PDB entry 8QKY | X-ray diffraction, 2.00 A resolution | chains A and C of the 3 polymer chains in the assembly

# Chain A (and C)
Molecule: Deoxyuridine 5'-triphosphate nucleotidohydrolase
Organism: Escherichia phage T5
Notes: chain C of this document is another copy of the same molecule, construct and numbering; everything in this record applies to it too
UniProt: O48500 (DUT_BPT5); residue numbers follow UniProt; this construct covers 1-148
Sequence (148 residues; row label = number of the first residue in the row):
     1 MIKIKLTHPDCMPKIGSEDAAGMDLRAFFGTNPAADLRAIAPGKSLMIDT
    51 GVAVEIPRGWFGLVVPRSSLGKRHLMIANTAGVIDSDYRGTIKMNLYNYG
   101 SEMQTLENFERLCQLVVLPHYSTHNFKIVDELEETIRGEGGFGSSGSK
Unresolved in the structure: 135-148 (chain C: 140-148)
What the authors report for this chain:
  - catalytic residues: Ser68, Asp85 (by similarity / conservation)
  - mutagenesis - S68A, D85N: abolished catalytic activity on dUTP
  - mutagenesis - S68A, D85N: unchanged growth

# How chain A and chain C interact
Residue-residue contacts (82; chain A residue first):
  Met1(A) - Tyr121(C)  hydrogen bond (backbone-side chain)
  Met1(A) - Asn125(C)
  Met1(A) - Phe126(C)
  Met1(A) - Lys127(C)
  Ile2(A) - Tyr121(C)  hydrophobic
  Ile2(A) - Asn125(C)  hydrogen bond (backbone-backbone)
  Ile2(A) - Phe126(C)
  Ile2(A) - Lys127(C)  hydrogen bond (backbone-backbone)
  Lys3(A) - Lys127(C)
  Lys3(A) - Leu132(C)
  Ile4(A) - Phe126(C)  hydrophobic
  Ile4(A) - Lys127(C)  hydrogen bond (backbone-backbone)
  Ile4(A) - Ile128(C)
  Ile4(A) - Val129(C)  hydrogen bond (backbone-backbone)
  Lys5(A) - Val129(C)
  Lys5(A) - Asp130(C)
  Lys5(A) - Glu131(C)
  Lys5(A) - Leu132(C)
  Met12(A) - Phe126(C)  hydrophobic
  Met12(A) - Ile128(C)  hydrophobic
  Ile15(A) - Thr123(C)
  Ile15(A) - His124(C)
  Ile15(A) - Phe126(C)  hydrophobic
  Gly16(A) - His124(C)  hydrogen bond (backbone-side chain)
  Ser17(A) - Asp87(C)  hydrogen bond
  Ser17(A) - His124(C)  hydrogen bond (backbone-side chain)
  Glu18(A) - His124(C)
  Asp19(A) - Arg58(C)
  Asp19(A) - Ser86(C)  hydrogen bond (backbone-side chain)
  Asp19(A) - Asp87(C)
  Asp19(A) - His120(C)
  Ala20(A) - Asp85(C)
  Ala20(A) - His120(C)
  Ala20(A) - Thr123(C)
  Ala21(A) - Phe61(C)  hydrophobic
  Ala21(A) - Val83(C)  hydrophobic
  Ala21(A) - Asp85(C)  hydrogen bond (backbone-side chain)
  Ala21(A) - His120(C)
  Ala21(A) - Thr123(C)
  Gly22(A) - Thr123(C)
  Met23(A) - Thr123(C)
  Ala53(A) - Leu132(C)  hydrophobic
  Val54(A) - Leu132(C)
  Glu55(A) - Leu132(C)
  Glu55(A) - Glu133(C)  hydrogen bond (side chain-backbone)
  Pro57(A) - Tyr121(C)
  Trp60(A) - His120(C)
  Trp60(A) - Tyr121(C)
  Val65(A) - Val83(C)  hydrophobic
  Pro66(A) - Asn79(C)
  Pro66(A) - Thr80(C)
  Arg67(A) - Asn79(C)
  Ser68(A) - Asn79(C)
  Gly71(A) - Ala78(C)
  Gly71(A) - Asn79(C)
  Lys72(A) - Met47(C)
  His74(A) - Tyr97(C)
  Met76(A) - Thr80(C)
  Thr80(A) - Thr80(C)
  Asp85(A) - Arg137(C)  salt bridge
  Asp87(A) - Thr135(C)  hydrogen bond (backbone-side chain)
  Asp87(A) - Arg137(C)  salt bridge
  Asp87(A) - Gly138(C)
  Tyr88(A) - Arg137(C)
  Tyr88(A) - Gly138(C)
  Tyr88(A) - Glu139(C)
  Arg89(A) - Leu132(C)
  Arg89(A) - Glu133(C)  salt bridge
  Arg89(A) - Thr135(C)
  Arg89(A) - Gly138(C)  hydrogen bond (backbone-backbone)
  Gly90(A) - Gly138(C)  hydrogen bond (backbone-backbone)
  Gly90(A) - Glu139(C)
  Tyr99(A) - Ala78(C)  hydrogen bond (side chain-backbone)
  Tyr99(A) - Tyr97(C)  hydrogen bond (backbone-side chain)
  Gln114(A) - Val83(C)
  Val116(A) - Phe61(C)  hydrophobic
  Val117(A) - His120(C)
  Val117(A) - Tyr121(C)  hydrogen bond (backbone-backbone)
  Leu118(A) - Phe61(C)  hydrophobic
  Leu118(A) - Leu118(C)  hydrophobic
  Leu118(A) - Pro119(C)
  Pro119(A) - Pro119(C)
Interface residues without a listed pair, chain A (43 interface residues in all): Leu6, Leu75, Gly100
Interface residues without a listed pair, chain C (33 interface residues in all): Ser45, Met76, Asn95

# Summary
Chain A and chain C form an interface of 43 and 33 residues respectively, with 17 hydrogen bonds and 3 salt
bridges. Polar contacts include Asp85(A)-Arg137(C), Asp87(A)-Arg137(C) and Arg89(A)-Glu133(C). From the paper:
catalytic residues Ser68(A) and Asp85(A); S68A and D85N of chain A abolish catalytic activity on dUTP.
Both chains are Deoxyuridine 5'-triphosphate nucleotidohydrolase (Escherichia phage T5). Entry 8QKY
(Bacteriophage T5 dUTPase) was determined by X-ray diffraction (same publication as 8QLD).
